3RU4 - chains B and E of the 4 polymer chains in the assembly; structure by X-ray diffraction, 1.68 A resolution.

[Chain B]
Molecule: Bowman-Birk type seed trypsin and chymotrypsin inhibitor
Source organism: Vigna unguiculata
Reference sequence: P17734 (IBB_VIGUN); residues 14-74 here = UniProt positions 14-74
Chain sequence (61 residues; each row starts with the number of its first residue):
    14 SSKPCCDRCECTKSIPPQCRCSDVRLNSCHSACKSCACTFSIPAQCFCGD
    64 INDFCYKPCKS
Construct notes: conflict Asp20 (Arg in P17734), Arg21 (Glu in P17734), Glu23 (Ala in P17734), Asp36 (Glu in P17734)
Disulfides: Cys18-Cys72, Cys19-Cys34, Cys22-Cys68, Cys24-Cys32, Cys42-Cys49, Cys46-Cys61, Cys51-Cys59
Swiss-Prot annotation at these positions:
  - site: Lys26, Ser27 (Reactive bond for trypsin), Phe53, Ser54 (Reactive bond for chymotrypsin)

[Chain E]
Molecule: Chymotrypsinogen A
Source organism: Bos taurus
Notes: EC 3.4.21.1
Reference sequence: P00766 (CTRA_BOVIN); numbering as in UniProt (aligned over 150-245)
Chain sequence (96 residues; row label = number of the first residue in the row):
   150 NTPDRLQQASLPLLSNTNCKKYWGTKIKDAMICAGASGVSSCMGDSGGPL
   200 VCKKNGAWTLVGIVSWGSSTCSTSTPGVYARVTALVNWVQQTLAAN
Disulfides: Cys168-Cys182, Cys191-Cys220
Swiss-Prot annotation at these positions:
  - active site: Ser195 (Charge relay system)

[Chain B / chain E interface]
Residue-residue contacts (30):
  Cys49(B) - Ser218(E)
  Ala50(B) - Trp172(E)  hydrophobic
  Ala50(B) - Lys175(E)
  Ala50(B) - Trp215(E)  hydrophobic
  Ala50(B) - Gly216(E)
  Cys51(B) - Met192(E)  hydrophobic
  Cys51(B) - Trp215(E)
  Cys51(B) - Gly216(E)  hydrogen bond (backbone-backbone)
  Cys51(B) - Ser218(E)
  Thr52(B) - Met192(E)
  Thr52(B) - Ser195(E)
  Thr52(B) - Ser214(E)
  Thr52(B) - Trp215(E)
  Phe53(B) - Ser190(E)
  Phe53(B) - Cys191(E)
  Phe53(B) - Met192(E)
  Phe53(B) - Gly193(E)  hydrogen bond (backbone-backbone)
  Phe53(B) - Asp194(E)  hydrogen bond (backbone-backbone)
  Phe53(B) - Ser195(E)  hydrogen bond (backbone-backbone)
  Phe53(B) - Val213(E)  hydrophobic
  Phe53(B) - Ser214(E)  hydrogen bond (backbone-backbone)
  Phe53(B) - Trp215(E)
  Phe53(B) - Gly216(E)
  Phe53(B) - Ser217(E)
  Phe53(B) - Cys220(E)  hydrophobic
  Ser54(B) - Met192(E)
  Ser54(B) - Gly193(E)
  Ser54(B) - Ser195(E)  hydrogen bond (backbone-side chain)
  Ile55(B) - Gly193(E)
  Ala57(B) - Met192(E)  hydrophobic
Interface residues without a listed pair, chain B (9 interface residues in all): Phe60
Interface residues without a listed pair, chain E (17 interface residues in all): Ser189, Gly226

[Overview]
Chain B and chain E form an interface of 9 and 17 residues respectively, with 6 hydrogen bonds. Polar pairs
include Ser54(B)-Ser195(E), Cys51(B)-Gly216(E) and Phe53(B)-Gly193(E). From UniProt: active-site residue
Ser195(E) on chain E.
Here chain B is Bowman-Birk type seed trypsin and chymotrypsin inhibitor (Vigna unguiculata) and chain E is
Chymotrypsinogen A (Bos taurus). Entry 3RU4 (Crystal structure of the Bowman-Birk serine protease inhibitor
BTCI in complex with trypsin and chymotrypsin) was determined by X-ray diffraction.
